PDB entry 8VN1 | X-ray diffraction, 1.79 A resolution | chains C and A of the 4 polymer chains in the assembly

== Chain C ==
Molecule: 21-nt DNA strand
Sequence (21 nucleotides; row label = number of the first residue in the row):
   401 TTGACTCTCT TAAGAGAGTC A
Ion coordination: Mg2+: DA413, DG414 (shared with 1 residue of chain B); Na+: DA413, DG414 (shared with 1 residue of chain B)

== Chain A ==
Protein: Intron-encoded endonuclease I-PpoI
Organism: Physarum polycephalum
Notes: EC 3.1.-.-
UniProtKB: Q94702 (PPO1_PHYPO); residue numbers follow UniProt; this construct covers 2-163
Chain sequence (162 residues; numbered 2 to 163; the number before each row is that of its first residue):
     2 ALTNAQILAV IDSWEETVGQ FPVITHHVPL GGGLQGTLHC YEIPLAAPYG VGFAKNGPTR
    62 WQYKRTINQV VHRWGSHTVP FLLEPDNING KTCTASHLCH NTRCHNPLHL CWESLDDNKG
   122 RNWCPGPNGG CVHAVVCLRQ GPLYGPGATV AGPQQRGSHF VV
Ion coordination: Zn2+ site 1: Cys-41, Cys-100, Cys-105, His-110; Mg2+: Asn-119 (shared with 2 residues of chain D); Na+: Asn-119 (shared with 2 residues of chain D); Zn2+ site 2: Cys-125, Cys-132, His-134, Cys-138
What the authors report for this chain:
  - mutagenesis - H78A/H98A, H98A: decreased catalytic activity
  - mutagenesis - H78A: unchanged catalytic activity
  - catalytic residues: His-78, His-98
  - mutagenesis - H98A: abolished binding to metal ion

== Interface between chain C and chain A ==
Pairs across the interface (19):
  DT401(C) with Thr-67(A), phosphate contact
  DT402(C) with Arg-66(A), salt bridge to the phosphate; Thr-67(A), base contact; Val-72(A), base contact
  DG403(C) with Val-52(A), phosphate contact; Gly-53(A), hydrogen bond to the phosphate; Lys-65(A), hydrogen bond to the base
  DA404(C) with Ala-48(A), phosphate contact; Pro-49(A), phosphate contact; Ala-55(A), base contact; Lys-65(A), base contact
  DC405(C) with Ala-48(A), phosphate contact; Lys-56(A), base contact
  DT406(C) with Lys-56(A), base contact; Asn-57(A), base contact
  DC407(C) with Asn-57(A), hydrogen bond to the base
  DT411(C) with Leu-116(A), base contact; Lys-120(A), hydrogen bond to the base
  DA412(C) with Asp-117(A), sugar contact
Interface residues without a listed pair, chain C (11 interface residues in all): DT408, DT410
Interface residues without a listed pair, chain A (17 interface residues in all): Tyr-50, Phe-54, Arg-74

== Overview ==
Chain C and chain A form an interface of 11 and 17 residues respectively; the contacts include 4 hydrogen
bonds and 1 salt bridge. Polar pairs include DG403(C)/Lys-65(A), DC407(C)/Asn-57(A) and DT411(C)/Lys-120(A).
The Mg2+ site is built by DA413(C) and DG414(C). The paper reports catalytic residues His-78(A) and His-98(A);
H78A/H98A and H98A of chain A reduce catalytic activity.
Here chain C is a 21-nt DNA strand and chain A is Intron-encoded endonuclease I-PpoI (Physarum polycephalum).
Entry 8VN1 (Homing endonuclease I-PpoI-DNA complex:reaction at pH6.0 (K+ MES) with 500 uM Mg2+ for 160s) was
determined by X-ray diffraction (same publication as 8VMO, 8VMP, 8VMQ, 8VMR, 8VMS, 8VMT and 35 further
entries).
